PDB entry 2XPO | X-ray diffraction, 2.10 A resolution | chains A and B

[Chain A]
Protein: IWS1
From: Encephalitozoon cuniculi
Notes: fragment: evolutionary conserved domain, residues 55-198
Reference sequence: Q8SUS7 (Q8SUS7_ENCCU); residue numbers follow UniProt; this construct covers 55-198
Chain sequence (145 residues; each row starts with the number of its first residue):
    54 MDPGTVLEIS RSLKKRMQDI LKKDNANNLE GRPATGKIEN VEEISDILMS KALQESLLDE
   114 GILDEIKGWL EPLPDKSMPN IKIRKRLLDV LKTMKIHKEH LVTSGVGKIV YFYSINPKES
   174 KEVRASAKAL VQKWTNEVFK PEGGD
Unresolved in the structure: 193-198
Sequence notes: expression tag (54)
From the paper describing this entry:
  - mutagenesis - K90D, K90N: decreased stability
  - mutagenesis - K90D: abolished binding to Chromatin structure modulator (chain B)
  - mutagenesis - K90N: decreased binding to Chromatin structure modulator (chain B)
  - mutagenesis - E124A, E124S, G160Y, V191W, V191Y: unchanged binding to Chromatin structure modulator (chain B)

[Chain B]
Protein: Chromatin structure modulator
From: Encephalitozoon cuniculi
Notes: fragment: n-terminal fragment, residues 53-71
Reference sequence: Q8SRG7 (Q8SRG7_ENCCU); residue numbers follow UniProt; this construct covers 53-71
Chain sequence (23 residues; row label = number of the first residue in the row):
    49 GSHMFFEIFG TGEEYRYVLE SDP
Unresolved in the structure: 49-52, 68-71
From the paper describing this entry:
  - mutagenesis - I56A/F57A, Y63A/Y65A: abolished binding to IWS1 (chain A)
  - mutagenesis - Y63A: unchanged binding to IWS1 (chain A)

[Interface between chain A and chain B]
Residue-residue contacts (24; chain A residue first):
  Glu-124(A) with Tyr-63(B), hydrogen bond
  Pro-125(A) with Tyr-63(B); Tyr-65(B); Val-66(B), hydrophobic
  Lys-129(A) with Tyr-65(B); Val-66(B)
  Val-155(A) with Ile-56(B), hydrophobic
  Gly-160(A) with Ile-56(B); Phe-57(B)
  Lys-161(A) with Ile-56(B); Phe-57(B); Gly-58(B); Tyr-63(B)
  Ile-162(A) with Tyr-63(B), hydrophobic
  Tyr-164(A) with Phe-57(B); Gly-60(B)
  Phe-165(A) with Tyr-63(B), hydrophobic; Val-66(B), hydrophobic
  Asn-169(A) with Leu-67(B)
  Val-184(A) with Phe-57(B)
  Trp-187(A) with Phe-57(B), hydrophobic
  Thr-188(A) with Phe-53(B); Phe-57(B)
  Val-191(A) with Ile-56(B), hydrophobic
Interface residues without a listed pair, chain A (21 interface residues in all): Lys-120, Met-131, Leu-154, Ile-168, Pro-170, Lys-171, Phe-192
Interface residues without a listed pair, chain B (14 interface residues in all): Phe-54, Glu-55, Thr-59, Glu-62, Arg-64

[Summary]
21 residues of chain A and 14 residues of chain B are in contact; the contacts include 1 hydrogen bond. Its
one hydrogen-bonded contact is Glu-124(A)/Tyr-63(B). From the paper: K90D and K90N of chain A reduce
stability; I56A/F57A and Y63A/Y65A of chain B abolish binding to IWS1 (chain A); 10 substitutions were tested
in all.
Here chain A is IWS1 and chain B is Chromatin structure modulator, both from Encephalitozoon cuniculi. Entry
2XPO (Crystal structure of a Spt6-Iws1(Spn1) complex from Encephalitozoon cuniculi, Form II) was determined by
X-ray diffraction together with 2XPL, 2XPN and 2XPP from the same study.
